4YHY - chains C and B; structure by X-ray diffraction, 1.90 A resolution.

== Chain C ==
Name: Fab Light Chain
From: Homo sapiens
Notes: antibody fragment or engineered binder
Chain sequence (215 residues; each row starts with the number of its first residue):
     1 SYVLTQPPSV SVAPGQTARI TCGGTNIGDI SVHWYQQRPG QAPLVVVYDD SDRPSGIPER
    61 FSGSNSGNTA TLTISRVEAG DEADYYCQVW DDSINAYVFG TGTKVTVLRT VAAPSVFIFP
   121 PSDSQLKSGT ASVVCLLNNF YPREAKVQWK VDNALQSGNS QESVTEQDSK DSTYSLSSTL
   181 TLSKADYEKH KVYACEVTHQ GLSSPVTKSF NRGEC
Unresolved in the structure: 1-3, 214-215
Cystine bridges: C22-C87, C135-C195

== Chain B ==
Name: Fab Heavy Chain
From: Homo sapiens
Notes: antibody fragment or engineered binder
Chain sequence (229 residues; row label = number of the first residue in the row):
     1 EVQLVETGGG VVQPGRSLRL SCTASGFTFR DYWMSWVRQA PGKGLEWVAD INPDGITRYY
    61 IDAVKGRFTI SRDNAKSSLY LQMNSLGAED TAVYYCAREF HSGLGWHFDL WGRGTLVTVS
   121 SASTKGPSVF PLAPSSKSTS GGTAALGCLV KDYFPEPVTV SWNSGALTSG VHTFPAVLQS
   181 SGLYSLSSVV TVPSSSLGTQ TYICNVNHKP SNTKVDKKVE PKSCDKTHT
Unresolved in the structure: 136-138, 222-229
Cystine bridges: C22-C96, C148-C204
Residues lining bound ligands: N-trimethyllysine (M3L): W33, D50, Y59, E99, W106

== Interface between chain C and chain B ==
Contacting residue pairs (70):
  S31(C) with L104(B), hydrogen bond (side chain-backbone)
  H33(C) with W106(B), hydrogen bond (side chain-backbone); H107(B)
  Y35(C) with H107(B); F108(B), hydrogen bond (side chain-backbone); W111(B), hydrophobic
  Q37(C) with Q39(B), hydrogen bond; Y95(B), hydrogen bond
  Q41(C) with Y95(B)
  A42(C) with Y95(B), hydrophobic; W111(B), hydrophobic; G112(B)
  P43(C) with L45(B), hydrophobic; W111(B), hydrogen bond (backbone-side chain)
  V45(C) with H107(B); F108(B)
  Y48(C) with S102(B); H107(B)
  D49(C) with S102(B), hydrogen bond; G103(B), hydrogen bond (side chain-backbone); L104(B), hydrogen bond (side chain-backbone); G105(B), hydrogen bond (side chain-backbone)
  Y86(C) with Q39(B), hydrogen bond; K43(B); G44(B); L45(B)
  Q88(C) with W106(B), hydrogen bond (side chain-backbone); H107(B)
  N95(C) with Y59(B)
  A96(C) with W47(B), hydrophobic
  Y97(C) with W47(B); D50(B); E99(B), hydrogen bond; W106(B); F108(B), hydrophobic
  F99(C) with V37(B), hydrophobic; L45(B); W47(B); F108(B), hydrophobic
  F117(C) with A145(B), hydrophobic
  F119(C) with L132(B); A133(B); A145(B)
  S122(C) with F130(B); P131(B)
  S124(C) with F130(B); P131(B)
  Q125(C) with F130(B); K151(B)
  S132(C) with L149(B)
  V134(C) with L132(B), hydrophobic
  L136(C) with A145(B), hydrophobic; F174(B), hydrophobic; V189(B), hydrophobic
  N138(C) with H172(B); T191(B)
  N139(C) with H172(B), hydrogen bond
  Q161(C) with V177(B); L178(B), hydrogen bond (side chain-backbone); Q179(B)
  E162(C) with V177(B)
  S163(C) with F174(B); P175(B), hydrogen bond (side chain-backbone); V177(B)
  V164(C) with P175(B)
  T165(C) with F174(B)
  S175(C) with H172(B), hydrogen bond; F174(B)
  L176(C) with F174(B)
  S177(C) with F174(B)
Other interface residues (no listed pair), chain C (38 interface residues in all): W90, S128, T130, D168
Other interface residues (no listed pair), chain B (41 interface residues in all): S35, E46, T139, T143, A144, L146, S187

== Overview ==
38 residues of chain C and 41 residues of chain B are in contact, with 17 hydrogen bonds. Among the polar
pairs are S31(C)-L104(B), H33(C)-W106(B) and Y35(C)-F108(B). Bound to chain B: N-trimethyllysine.
Chain C is Fab Light Chain and chain B is Fab Heavy Chain, both from Homo sapiens; the structure, Crystal
structure of 309M3-B in complex with trimethylated Lys, was determined by X-ray diffraction together with 4YHP
and 4YHZ from the same study.
